PDB entry 8J1A | electron microscopy, 3.24 A resolution | chains A and R of the 5 polymer chains in the assembly

== Chain A ==
Protein: Guanine nucleotide-binding protein G(i) subunit alpha-1
From: Homo sapiens
Reference sequence: P63096 (GNAI1_HUMAN); residue numbers follow UniProt; this construct covers 1-354
Sequence (354 residues; row label = number of the first residue in the row):
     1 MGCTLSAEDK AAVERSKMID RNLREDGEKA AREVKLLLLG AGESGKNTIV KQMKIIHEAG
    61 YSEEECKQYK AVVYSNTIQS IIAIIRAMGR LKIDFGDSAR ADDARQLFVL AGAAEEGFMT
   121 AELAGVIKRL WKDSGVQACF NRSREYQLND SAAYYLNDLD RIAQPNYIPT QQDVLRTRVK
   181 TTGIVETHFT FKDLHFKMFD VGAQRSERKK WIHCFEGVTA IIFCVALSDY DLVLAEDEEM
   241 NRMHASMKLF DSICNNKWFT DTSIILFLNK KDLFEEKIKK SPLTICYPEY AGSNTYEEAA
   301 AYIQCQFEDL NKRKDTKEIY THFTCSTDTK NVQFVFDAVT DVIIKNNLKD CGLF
Not modelled in the structure: 1-3, 56-181, 235-240
Construct notes: engineered mutation Asn47 (Ser in P63096), Ala203 (Gly in P63096), Ala245 (Glu in P63096), Ser326 (Ala in P63096)
Curated features (UniProtKB/Swiss-Prot):
  - region: Lys35 to Lys46, Thr48 (G1 motif), Asp173 to Thr181 (G2 motif), Phe196 to Gly202, Gln204, Arg205 (G3 motif), Ile265 to Asp272 (G4 motif), Thr324, Cys325, Thr327 to Thr329 (G5 motif)
  - binding site (GTP): Glu43 to Lys46, Thr48, Ser151, Leu175 to Thr181, Asp200 to Gly202, Gln204, Asn269 to Asp272
  - binding site (Mg(2+)): Thr181
  - modified residue: Arg178 (ADP-ribosylarginine), Gln204 (Deamidated glutamine), Cys351 (ADP-ribosylcysteine)
  - lipidation: Gly2 (N-myristoyl glycine), Cys3 (S-palmitoyl cysteine)
  - natural variant: Gly40 (G40C: In NEDHISB; G40R: In NEDHISB), Gly45 (G45D: In NEDHISB), Thr48 (T48I: In NEDHISB; T48K: In NEDHISB), Gln52 (Q52P: In NEDHISB), Ser75 (deletion: In NEDHISB; uncertain significance), Gln172 (deletion: In NEDHISB), Asp173 (D173V: In NEDHISB), Glu186 to Phe189 (deletion: In NEDHISB; uncertain significance), Cys224 (C224Y: In NEDHISB), Lys270 (K270N: In NEDHISB; K270R: In NEDHISB), Asp272 (D272G: In NEDHISB), Val332 (V332E: In NEDHISB; uncertain significance)
  - mutagenesis: Gly42 (G42R: Abolishes switch to an activated conformation and dissociation from beta and gamma subunits upon GTP binding. Abolishes interaction with RGS family members), Glu116 (E116L: Enhances interaction (inactive GDP-bound) with RGS14), Gln147 (Q147L: Enhances interaction (inactive GDP-bound) with RGS14)

== Chain R ==
Protein: G-protein coupled receptor 84
From: Homo sapiens
Reference sequence: Q9NQS5 (GPR84_HUMAN); residue numbers follow UniProt; this construct covers 1-396
Sequence (406 residues; numbered -9 to 396; the number before each row is that of its first residue; numbers below 1 keep their minus sign (His-9 is residue -9)):
    -9 HHHHHHHHHH MWNSSDANFS CYHESVLGYR YVAVSWGVVV AVTGTVGNVL TLLALAIQPK
    51 LRTRFNLLIA NLTLADLLYC TLLQPFSVDT YLHLHWRTGA TFCRVFGLLL FASNSVSILT
   111 LCLIALGRYL LIAHPKLFPQ VFSAKGIVLA LVSTWVVGVA SFAPLWPIYI LVPVVCTCSF
   171 DRIRGRPYTT ILMGIYFVLG LSSVGIFYCL IHRQVKRAAQ ALDQYKLRQA SIHSNHVART
   231 DEAMPGRFQE LDSRLASGGP SEGISSEPVS AATTQTLEGD SSEVGDQINS KRAKQMAEKS
   291 PPEASAKAQP IKGARRAPDS SSEFGKVTRM CFAVFLCFAL SYIPFLLLNI LDARVQAPRV
   351 VHMLAANLTW LNGCINPVLY AAMNRQFRQA YGSILKRGPR SFHRLH
Not modelled in the structure: -9 to 7, 218-314, 396
Disulfides: Cys11-Cys166, Cys93-Cys168
Construct notes: expression tag (-9 to 0)
Curated features (UniProtKB/Swiss-Prot):
  - modified residue: Ser221 (Phosphoserine), Ser224 (Phosphoserine), Thr263 (Phosphothreonine), Thr264 (Phosphothreonine)
  - glycosylation (N-linked (GlcNAc...) asparagine): Asn3, Asn8
  - mutagenesis: Thr263 (T263A: More than 50% loss of interaction with ARR3), Thr264 (T264A: More than 50% loss of interaction with ARR3)
What the authors report for this chain:
  - mutagenesis - N104A (50- and 200-fold), N104A/T359A (50- and 200-fold), Y332F: decreased signaling
  - mutagenesis - T359A: unchanged signaling in response to either LY237 or 3-OH-C12
  - mutagenesis - Y332A: abolished signaling
  - mutagenesis - Y215A: unchanged binding to Guanine nucleotide-binding protein G(i) subunit alpha-1 (chain A)

== Chain A / chain R interface ==
Contacting residue pairs (24):
  Arg32(A) - Pro129(R)
  Glu297(A) - Leu217(R)
  Tyr320(A) - Leu212(R)  hydrophobic
  Lys330(A) - Tyr215(R)
  Gln333(A) - Tyr215(R)
  Phe334(A) - Tyr215(R)  hydrophobic
  Asp337(A) - Leu212(R)
  Asp337(A) - Tyr215(R)
  Asp341(A) - Leu212(R)
  Ile344(A) - Ile122(R)
  Asn347(A) - Leu121(R)  hydrogen bond (side chain-backbone)
  Asn347(A) - Ile122(R)
  Asn347(A) - Pro125(R)
  Leu348(A) - Ile122(R)  hydrophobic
  Leu348(A) - Val317(R)  hydrophobic
  Lys349(A) - Arg375(R)
  Lys349(A) - Gln376(R)
  Cys351(A) - Arg118(R)  hydrogen bond (backbone-side chain)
  Cys351(A) - Leu121(R)  hydrophobic
  Gly352(A) - Asn374(R)
  Leu353(A) - Tyr198(R)  hydrophobic
  Leu353(A) - Ile201(R)  hydrophobic
  Leu353(A) - Met320(R)  hydrophobic
  Phe354(A) - Arg375(R)  hydrogen bond (backbone-side chain)
Other interface residues (no listed pair), chain A (21 interface residues in all): Tyr296, Thr321, Phe323, Ala338, Asp350
Other interface residues (no listed pair), chain R (23 interface residues in all): Phe55, Gln130, Val205, Ala208, Ala211, Lys316, Cys321, Met373

== In short ==
21 residues of chain A face 23 of chain R across their interface, with 3 hydrogen bonds. Among the polar pairs
are Asn347(A)-Leu121(R), Cys351(A)-Arg118(R) and Phe354(A)-Arg375(R). The paper reports that N104A,
N104A/T359A and Y332F of chain R reduce signaling; Y332A of chain R abolishes signaling; 6 substitutions were
tested in all.
Chain A is Guanine nucleotide-binding protein G(i) subunit alpha-1 and chain R is G-protein coupled receptor
84, both from Homo sapiens; the structure, Cryo-EM structure of the GPR84 receptor-Gi complex with no ligand
modeled, was determined by electron microscopy together with 8J18 and 8J19 from the same study.
